1D8W - chains A and C of the 4 polymer chains in the assembly; structure by X-ray diffraction, 1.60 A resolution.

Chain A (and C):
Name: L-rhamnose isomerase
Source organism: Escherichia coli
Notes: EC 5.3.1.14; chain C of this document is another copy of the same molecule, construct and numbering; everything in this record applies to it too
UniProt: P32170 (RHAA_ECOLI); residues 9-427 here correspond to UniProt positions 1-419 (UniProt number = residue number - 8)
Chain sequence (426 residues; numbered 2 to 427; the number before each row is that of its first residue):
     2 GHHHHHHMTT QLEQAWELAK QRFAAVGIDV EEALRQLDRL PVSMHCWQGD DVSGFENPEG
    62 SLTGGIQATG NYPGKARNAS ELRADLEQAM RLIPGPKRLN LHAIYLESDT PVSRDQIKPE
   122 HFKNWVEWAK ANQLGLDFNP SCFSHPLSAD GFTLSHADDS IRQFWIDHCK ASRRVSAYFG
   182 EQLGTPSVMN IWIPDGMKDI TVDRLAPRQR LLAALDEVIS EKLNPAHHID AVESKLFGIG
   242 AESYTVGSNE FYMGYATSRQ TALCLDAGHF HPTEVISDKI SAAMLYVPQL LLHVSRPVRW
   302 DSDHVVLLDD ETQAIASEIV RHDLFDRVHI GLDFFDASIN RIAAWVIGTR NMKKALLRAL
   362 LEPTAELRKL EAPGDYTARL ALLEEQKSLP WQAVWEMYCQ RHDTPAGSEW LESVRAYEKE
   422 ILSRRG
Unresolved in the structure: 2-10, 58-71, 427 (chain C: 2-10, 58-72, 427)
Differences from the reference sequence: modified residue (9, 45, 91, 190, 198, 254, 285, 353, 398); expression tag (2-8)
Modified residues: Mse9 (selenomethionine); Mse45, Mse91, Mse190, Mse198, Mse254, Mse285, Mse353, Mse398 (selenomethionine; parent Met)
Swiss-Prot annotation at these positions:
  - binding site (L-rhamnose): His103, Glu234 to Lys236, His270, Asp334
  - binding site (Zn(2+)): Glu234, Asp267, His294, Asp334
  - binding site (Mn(2+)): His270, Asp302, Asp304
Metal / ion sites: Zn2+: Glu234, Asp267, His294, Asp334

Chain A / chain C interface:
Residue-residue contacts (35):
  Lys199(A) with His305(C), hydrogen bond (backbone-side chain); Asp337(C), salt bridge; Ser339(C)
  Asp200(A) with Arg297(C), salt bridge; His305(C)
  Ile201(A) with Arg297(C)
  Leu237(A) with Arg300(C)
  Phe238(A) with Arg300(C); Trp301(C)
  Ile240(A) with Trp301(C)
  Glu243(A) with Val299(C); Arg300(C); Trp301(C), hydrogen bond; His305(C)
  Ser244(A) with Val299(C)
  His272(A) with Arg300(C)
  Pro273(A) with Pro273(C), hydrophobic
  Arg297(A) with Asp200(C), salt bridge; Ile201(C)
  Val299(A) with Glu243(C); Ser244(C)
  Arg300(A) with Leu237(C); Phe238(C); Glu243(C); His272(C); Pro273(C)
  Trp301(A) with Phe238(C); Ile240(C); Glu243(C), hydrogen bond
  His305(A) with Lys199(C), hydrogen bond (side chain-backbone); Asp200(C); Glu243(C), salt bridge
  Asp337(A) with Lys199(C), salt bridge
  Ala338(A) with Lys199(C)
  Ser339(A) with Lys199(C)
Other interface residues (no listed pair), chain A (20 interface residues in all): Ser303, Leu308
Other interface residues (no listed pair), chain C (21 interface residues in all): Ser303, Leu308, Phe336, Ala338

Overview:
Chain A and chain C form an interface of 20 and 21 residues respectively; the contacts include 4 hydrogen
bonds and 5 salt bridges. Polar pairs include Lys199(A)-Asp337(C), Asp200(A)-Arg297(C) and
His305(A)-Glu243(C).
Chain A and chain C are both L-rhamnose isomerase (Escherichia coli); the structure, L-rhamnose isomerase, was
determined by X-ray diffraction, deposited together with 1DE5 and 1DE6.
